2W4T - chain C; structure by electron microscopy, 35.00 A resolution (very low resolution: no residue pairs are listed; an interface is given only as per-side residue counts).

# Chain C
Name: Myosin heavy chain, striated muscle
From: Argopecten irradians
Reference sequence: P24733 (MYS_AEQIR); residue numbers follow UniProt; this construct covers 5-835
Chain sequence (831 residues; row label = number of the first residue in the row):
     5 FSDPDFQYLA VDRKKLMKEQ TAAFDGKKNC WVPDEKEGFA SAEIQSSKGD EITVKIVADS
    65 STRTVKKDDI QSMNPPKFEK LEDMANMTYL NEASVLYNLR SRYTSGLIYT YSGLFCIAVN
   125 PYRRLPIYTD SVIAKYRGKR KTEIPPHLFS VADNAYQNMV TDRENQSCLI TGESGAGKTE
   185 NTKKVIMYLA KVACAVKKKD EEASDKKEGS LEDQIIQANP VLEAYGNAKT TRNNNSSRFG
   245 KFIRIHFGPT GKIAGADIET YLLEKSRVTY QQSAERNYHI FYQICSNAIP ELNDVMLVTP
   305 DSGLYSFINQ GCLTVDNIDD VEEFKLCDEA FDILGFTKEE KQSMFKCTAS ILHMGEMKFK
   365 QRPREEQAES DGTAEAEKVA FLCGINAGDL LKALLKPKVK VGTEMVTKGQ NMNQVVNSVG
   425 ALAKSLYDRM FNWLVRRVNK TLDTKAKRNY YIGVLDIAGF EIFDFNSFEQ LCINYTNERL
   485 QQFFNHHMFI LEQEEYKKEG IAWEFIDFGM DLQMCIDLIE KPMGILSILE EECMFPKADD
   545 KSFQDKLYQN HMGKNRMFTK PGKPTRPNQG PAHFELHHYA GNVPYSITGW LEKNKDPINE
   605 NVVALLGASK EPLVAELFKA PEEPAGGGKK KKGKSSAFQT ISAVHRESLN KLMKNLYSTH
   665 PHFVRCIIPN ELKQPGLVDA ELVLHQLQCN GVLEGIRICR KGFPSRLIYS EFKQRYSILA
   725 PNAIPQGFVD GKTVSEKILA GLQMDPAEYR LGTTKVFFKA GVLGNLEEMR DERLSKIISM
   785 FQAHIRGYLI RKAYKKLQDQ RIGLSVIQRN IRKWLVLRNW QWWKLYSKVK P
Disordered / not traced: 17-23, 197-215, 403-409, 621-642, 730-733
Curated features (UniProtKB/Swiss-Prot):
  - region: Leu-653 to Glu-675 (Actin-binding)
  - binding site (ATP): Gly-176 to Thr-183

# Summary
From UniProt: 8 ATP-binding residues.
Chain C is Myosin heavy chain, striated muscle (Argopecten irradians); the structure, Isometrically
contracting insect asynchronous flight muscle, was determined by electron microscopy.
